PDB entry 6WI2 | X-ray diffraction, 1.95 A resolution | chains A and D of the 4 polymer chains in the assembly

Chain A:
Protein: Cysteine desulfurase, mitochondrial
Organism: Homo sapiens
Notes: EC 2.8.1.7
UniProt: Q9Y697 (NFS1_HUMAN); residues 56-457 here = UniProt positions 56-457
Sequence (406 residues; each row starts with the number of its first residue):
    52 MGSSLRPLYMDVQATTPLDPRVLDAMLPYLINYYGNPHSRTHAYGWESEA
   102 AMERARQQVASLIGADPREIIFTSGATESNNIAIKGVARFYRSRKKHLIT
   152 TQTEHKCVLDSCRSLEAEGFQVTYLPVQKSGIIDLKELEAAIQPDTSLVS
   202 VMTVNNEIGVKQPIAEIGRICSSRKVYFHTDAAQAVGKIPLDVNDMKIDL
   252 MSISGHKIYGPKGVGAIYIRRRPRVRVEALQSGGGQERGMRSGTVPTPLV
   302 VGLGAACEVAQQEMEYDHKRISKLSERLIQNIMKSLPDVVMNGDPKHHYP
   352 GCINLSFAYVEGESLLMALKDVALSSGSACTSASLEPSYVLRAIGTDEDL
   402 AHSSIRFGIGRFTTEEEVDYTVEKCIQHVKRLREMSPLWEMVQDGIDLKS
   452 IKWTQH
Not modelled in the structure: 52-53, 456-457
Differences from the reference sequence: initiating methionine (52); expression tag (53-55)
Residues lining bound ligands:
  - ETE (2-{2-[2-2-(methoxy-ethoxy)-ethoxy]-ethoxy}-ethanol): Met334, Leu337, Pro338, Asp339, Val340, Val341, Ala359, Tyr360, Asp400, Leu401
  - pyridoxal phosphate (PLP): Gly126, Ala127, Thr128, Asn131, His156, Cys158, Met203, Asn207, Asp232, Ala234, Gln235, Ser255, His257, Lys258
Curated features (UniProtKB/Swiss-Prot):
  - active site: Cys381 (Cysteine persulfide intermediate)
  - binding site (pyridoxal 5'-phosphate): Ala127, Thr128, Gln235, Ser255, His257, Thr295
  - binding site ([2Fe-2S] cluster): Cys381
  - binding site (Zn(2+)): Cys381
  - modified residue: Lys258 (N6-(pyridoxal phosphate)lysine), Cys381 (Cysteine persulfide)
  - natural variant: Arg72 (R72Q: In COXPD52)

Chain D:
Protein: Iron-sulfur cluster assembly enzyme ISCU, mitochondrial
Organism: Homo sapiens
UniProt: Q9H1K1 (ISCU_HUMAN), isoform Q9H1K1-2; residues 35-167 here correspond to UniProt positions 10-142 (UniProt number = residue number - 25)
Sequence (143 residues; each row starts with the number of its first residue):
    33 MALSTQVVDHYENPRNVGSLDKTSKNVGTGLVGAPACGDVMKLQIQVDEK
    83 GKIVDARFKTFGCGSAIASSSLATEWVKGKTVEEALTIKNTDIAKELCLP
   133 PVKLHCSMLAEDAIKAALADYKLKQEPKKGEAEKKLEHHHHHH
Not modelled in the structure: 33, 160-175
Differences from the reference sequence: initiating methionine (33); expression tag (34, 168-175)

Interface between chain A and chain D:
Pairs across the interface (50):
  Tyr360(A) - Phe93(D)
  Val361(A) - Phe93(D)
  Glu362(A) - Gly70(D)
  Glu362(A) - Phe93(D)
  Glu362(A) - Gly94(D)
  Glu362(A) - Cys95(D)  hydrogen bond (side chain-backbone)
  Glu364(A) - Cys95(D)
  Glu364(A) - Gly96(D)  hydrogen bond (side chain-backbone)
  Ser365(A) - Gly94(D)  hydrogen bond (side chain-backbone)
  Ser365(A) - Ile99(D)
  Met368(A) - Val40(D)  hydrophobic
  Met368(A) - Tyr43(D)  hydrophobic
  Met368(A) - Gly96(D)
  Ala369(A) - Tyr43(D)  hydrophobic
  Lys371(A) - Glu44(D)
  Cys381(A) - Lys135(D)  hydrogen bond
  Glu399(A) - Ala68(D)
  Asp400(A) - Pro67(D)
  His403(A) - Pro67(D)
  His403(A) - Ala68(D)  hydrogen bond (side chain-backbone)
  His403(A) - Cys69(D)
  His403(A) - Gly70(D)
  Ser404(A) - Phe93(D)
  His429(A) - Tyr43(D)  hydrogen bond
  Arg432(A) - Tyr43(D)  hydrogen bond (side chain-backbone)
  Arg432(A) - Pro46(D)
  Leu433(A) - Tyr43(D)  hydrophobic
  Glu435(A) - Lys91(D)
  Met436(A) - Tyr43(D)  hydrophobic
  Met436(A) - Lys91(D)
  Met436(A) - Thr92(D)  hydrogen bond (backbone-backbone)
  Met436(A) - Ile99(D)  hydrophobic
  Ser437(A) - Thr92(D)
  Pro438(A) - Val72(D)
  Pro438(A) - Lys74(D)
  Pro438(A) - Lys91(D)
  Pro438(A) - Thr92(D)
  Pro438(A) - Phe93(D)
  Leu439(A) - Pro67(D)  hydrophobic
  Leu439(A) - Phe93(D)  hydrophobic
  Glu441(A) - Ser51(D)  hydrogen bond
  Glu441(A) - Lys74(D)  salt bridge
  Glu441(A) - Lys91(D)  salt bridge
  Trp454(A) - Leu63(D)  hydrophobic
  Trp454(A) - Gly65(D)
  Trp454(A) - Ala66(D)  hydrophobic
  Trp454(A) - Pro67(D)
  Trp454(A) - Val72(D)  hydrophobic
  Thr455(A) - Val64(D)
  Thr455(A) - Gly65(D)  hydrogen bond (side chain-backbone)
Also at the interface, not in a pair above, chain A (25 interface residues in all): Met442
Also at the interface, not in a pair above, chain D (26 interface residues in all): Val39, Val49, Phe90

In short:
25 residues of chain A face 26 of chain D across their interface; the contacts include 10 hydrogen bonds and 2
salt bridges. Polar contacts include Glu441(A)-Lys74(D), Glu441(A)-Lys91(D) and Glu362(A)-Cys95(D). Chain A
binds pyridoxal phosphate and compound ETE.
Chain A is Cysteine desulfurase, mitochondrial and chain D is Iron-sulfur cluster assembly enzyme ISCU,
mitochondrial, both from Homo sapiens; the structure, Structure of human mitochondrial complex
Nfs1-ISCU2-ISD11 with E.coli ACP1 at 1.95 A resolution (NIAU)2. N-terminal mutation ..., was determined by
X-ray diffraction.
